PDB entry 8HUD | electron microscopy, 3.43 A resolution | chains A and C of the 4 polymer chains in the assembly

# Chain A
Protein: CRISPR-associated endonuclease Cas9
From: Eubacterium ventriosum ATCC 27560
Notes: EC 3.1.-.-
UniProt: A5Z395 (A5Z395_9FIRM); numbering as in UniProt (aligned over 1-1107)
Chain sequence (1107 residues; each row starts with the number of its first residue):
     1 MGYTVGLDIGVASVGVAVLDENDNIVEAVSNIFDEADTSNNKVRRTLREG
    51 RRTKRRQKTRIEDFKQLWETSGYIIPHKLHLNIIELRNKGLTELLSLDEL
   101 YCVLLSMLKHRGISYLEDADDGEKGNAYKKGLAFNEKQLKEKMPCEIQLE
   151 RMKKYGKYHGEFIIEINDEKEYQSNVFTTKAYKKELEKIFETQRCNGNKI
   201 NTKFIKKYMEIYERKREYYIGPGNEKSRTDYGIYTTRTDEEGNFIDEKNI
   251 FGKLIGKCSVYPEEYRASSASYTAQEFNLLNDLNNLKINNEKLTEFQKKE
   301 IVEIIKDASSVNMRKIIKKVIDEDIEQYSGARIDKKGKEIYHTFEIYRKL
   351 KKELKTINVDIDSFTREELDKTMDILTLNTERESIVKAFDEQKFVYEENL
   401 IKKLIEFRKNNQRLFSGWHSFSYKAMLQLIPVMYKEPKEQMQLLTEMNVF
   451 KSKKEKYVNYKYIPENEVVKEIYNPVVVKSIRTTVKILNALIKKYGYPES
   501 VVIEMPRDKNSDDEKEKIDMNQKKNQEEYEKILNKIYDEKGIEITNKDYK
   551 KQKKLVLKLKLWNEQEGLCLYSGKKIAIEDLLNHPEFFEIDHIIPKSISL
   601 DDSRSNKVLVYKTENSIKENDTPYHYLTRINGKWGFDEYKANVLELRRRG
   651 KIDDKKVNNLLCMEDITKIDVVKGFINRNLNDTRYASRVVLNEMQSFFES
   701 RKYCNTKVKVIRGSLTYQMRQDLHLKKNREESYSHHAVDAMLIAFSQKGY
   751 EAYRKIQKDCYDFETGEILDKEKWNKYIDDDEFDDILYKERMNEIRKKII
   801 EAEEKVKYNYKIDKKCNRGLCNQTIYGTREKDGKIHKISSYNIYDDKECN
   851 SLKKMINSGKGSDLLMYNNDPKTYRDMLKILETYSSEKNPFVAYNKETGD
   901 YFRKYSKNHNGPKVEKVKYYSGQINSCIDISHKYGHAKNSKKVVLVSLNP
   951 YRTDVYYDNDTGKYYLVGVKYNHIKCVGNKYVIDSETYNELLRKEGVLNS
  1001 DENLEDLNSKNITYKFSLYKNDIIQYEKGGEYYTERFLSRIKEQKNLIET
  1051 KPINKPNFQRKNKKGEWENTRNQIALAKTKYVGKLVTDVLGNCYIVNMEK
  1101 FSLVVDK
Not modelled in the structure: 1-37, 116-125, 165-168, 461-464, 472-473, 499-683, 711-806, 1106-1107
Disulfide bonds: Cys-816/Cys-976

# Chain C
Molecule: Target DNA strand
Sequence (28 nucleotides; row label = number of the first residue in the row):
     1 CGCCACGTCGCCGGAGGAGAGCGATTAC

# Interface between chain A and chain C
Pairs across the interface - 35 pairs, chain A then chain C:
  Tyr-115(A) with DG13(C), hydrogen bond to the base; DG14(C), hydrogen bond to the sugar
  Asn-126(A) with DG13(C), phosphate contact
  Tyr-128(A) with DC12(C), sugar contact; DG13(C), sugar contact
  Lys-129(A) with DG13(C), salt bridge to the phosphate
  Tyr-218(A) with DG14(C), base contact; DA15(C), sugar contact
  Phe-251(A) with DG16(C), base contact
  Ile-255(A) with DG17(C), phosphate contact
  Gly-256(A) with DA18(C), hydrogen bond to the phosphate
  Arg-266(A) with DA18(C), salt bridge to the phosphate
  Asn-285(A) with DT26(C), sugar contact
  Arg-332(A) with DA24(C), base contact; DT25(C), hydrogen bond to the base
  Leu-378(A) with DG16(C), phosphate contact; DG17(C), phosphate contact
  Trp-418(A) with DG17(C), hydrogen bond to the phosphate
  Met-441(A) with DA27(C), base contact
  Gln-442(A) with DA27(C), hydrogen bond to the phosphate; DC28(C), hydrogen bond to the phosphate
  Tyr-685(A) with DG19(C), phosphate contact; DA20(C), phosphate contact
  Arg-688(A) with DA20(C), salt bridge to the phosphate
  Asn-822(A) with DT8(C), phosphate contact; DC9(C), phosphate contact
  Gln-823(A) with DC9(C), phosphate contact
  Thr-824(A) with DT8(C), hydrogen bond to the phosphate; DC9(C), hydrogen bond to the phosphate
  Tyr-841(A) with DG7(C), phosphate contact
  Lys-854(A) with DC6(C), salt bridge to the phosphate
  Lys-1042(A) with DC3(C), base contact; DC4(C), base contact
  Gln-1073(A) with DC3(C), base contact; DC4(C), base contact
Interface residues without a listed pair, chain A (30 interface residues in all): Leu-254, Gly-330, Lys-335, Thr-377, Thr-380, Tyr-826

# In short
Chain A and chain C form an interface of 30 and 20 residues respectively; the contacts include 9 hydrogen
bonds and 4 salt bridges. Polar pairs include Tyr-115(A)/DG13(C), Arg-332(A)/DT25(C) and Tyr-115(A)/DG14(C).
Chain A is CRISPR-associated endonuclease Cas9 (Eubacterium ventriosum ATCC 27560) and chain C is Target DNA
strand; the structure, Cryo-EM structure of the EvCas9-sgRNA-target DNA ternary complex, was determined by
electron microscopy.
